Entry 5VJT (X-ray diffraction, 1.45 A resolution); this record covers chain A.

Chain A:
Name: Reaction Center Maquette
Source organism: synthetic construct
Chain sequence (196 residues; numbered 1 to 196; the number before each row is that of its first residue):
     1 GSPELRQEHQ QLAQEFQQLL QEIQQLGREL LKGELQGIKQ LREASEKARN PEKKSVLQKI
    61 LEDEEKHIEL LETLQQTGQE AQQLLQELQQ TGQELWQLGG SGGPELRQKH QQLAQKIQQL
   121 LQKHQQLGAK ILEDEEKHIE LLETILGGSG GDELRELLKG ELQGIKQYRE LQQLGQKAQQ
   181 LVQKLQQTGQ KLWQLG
Ion coordination: heme Fe: His9, His110; Zn2+ site 1: Glu34, Glu64, His67, Glu135; Zn2+ site 2: Asp63, Asp134, His138
Residues lining bound ligands: heme (HEM): Arg6, His9, Gln10, Ala13, Phe16, Leu85, Leu88, Gln89, Gly92, Gln93, Leu95, Trp96, His110, Gln111, Ala114, Ile117, Val182, Leu185, Gln186, Gly189, Gln190, Leu192, Trp193

Overview:
Chain A binds heme. His9 and His110 form the heme Fe site. Glu34, Glu64, His67 and Glu135 form the Zn2+ site
1.
Chain A is Reaction Center Maquette (synthetic construct); the structure, De Novo Photosynthetic Reaction
Center Protein Equipped with Heme B and Zn(II) cations, was determined by X-ray diffraction (same publication
as 5VJS and 5VJU).
